Entry 6BQF (X-ray diffraction, 3.35 A resolution); this record covers chains A and I of the 12 polymer chains in the assembly.

# Chain A
Name: DNA-directed RNA polymerase II subunit RPB1
Source organism: Saccharomyces cerevisiae (strain ATCC 204508 / S288c)
Notes: EC 2.7.7.6
UniProt: P04050 (RPB1_YEAST); numbering as in UniProt (aligned over 1-1733)
Amino-acid sequence (1733 residues; row label = number of the first residue in the row):
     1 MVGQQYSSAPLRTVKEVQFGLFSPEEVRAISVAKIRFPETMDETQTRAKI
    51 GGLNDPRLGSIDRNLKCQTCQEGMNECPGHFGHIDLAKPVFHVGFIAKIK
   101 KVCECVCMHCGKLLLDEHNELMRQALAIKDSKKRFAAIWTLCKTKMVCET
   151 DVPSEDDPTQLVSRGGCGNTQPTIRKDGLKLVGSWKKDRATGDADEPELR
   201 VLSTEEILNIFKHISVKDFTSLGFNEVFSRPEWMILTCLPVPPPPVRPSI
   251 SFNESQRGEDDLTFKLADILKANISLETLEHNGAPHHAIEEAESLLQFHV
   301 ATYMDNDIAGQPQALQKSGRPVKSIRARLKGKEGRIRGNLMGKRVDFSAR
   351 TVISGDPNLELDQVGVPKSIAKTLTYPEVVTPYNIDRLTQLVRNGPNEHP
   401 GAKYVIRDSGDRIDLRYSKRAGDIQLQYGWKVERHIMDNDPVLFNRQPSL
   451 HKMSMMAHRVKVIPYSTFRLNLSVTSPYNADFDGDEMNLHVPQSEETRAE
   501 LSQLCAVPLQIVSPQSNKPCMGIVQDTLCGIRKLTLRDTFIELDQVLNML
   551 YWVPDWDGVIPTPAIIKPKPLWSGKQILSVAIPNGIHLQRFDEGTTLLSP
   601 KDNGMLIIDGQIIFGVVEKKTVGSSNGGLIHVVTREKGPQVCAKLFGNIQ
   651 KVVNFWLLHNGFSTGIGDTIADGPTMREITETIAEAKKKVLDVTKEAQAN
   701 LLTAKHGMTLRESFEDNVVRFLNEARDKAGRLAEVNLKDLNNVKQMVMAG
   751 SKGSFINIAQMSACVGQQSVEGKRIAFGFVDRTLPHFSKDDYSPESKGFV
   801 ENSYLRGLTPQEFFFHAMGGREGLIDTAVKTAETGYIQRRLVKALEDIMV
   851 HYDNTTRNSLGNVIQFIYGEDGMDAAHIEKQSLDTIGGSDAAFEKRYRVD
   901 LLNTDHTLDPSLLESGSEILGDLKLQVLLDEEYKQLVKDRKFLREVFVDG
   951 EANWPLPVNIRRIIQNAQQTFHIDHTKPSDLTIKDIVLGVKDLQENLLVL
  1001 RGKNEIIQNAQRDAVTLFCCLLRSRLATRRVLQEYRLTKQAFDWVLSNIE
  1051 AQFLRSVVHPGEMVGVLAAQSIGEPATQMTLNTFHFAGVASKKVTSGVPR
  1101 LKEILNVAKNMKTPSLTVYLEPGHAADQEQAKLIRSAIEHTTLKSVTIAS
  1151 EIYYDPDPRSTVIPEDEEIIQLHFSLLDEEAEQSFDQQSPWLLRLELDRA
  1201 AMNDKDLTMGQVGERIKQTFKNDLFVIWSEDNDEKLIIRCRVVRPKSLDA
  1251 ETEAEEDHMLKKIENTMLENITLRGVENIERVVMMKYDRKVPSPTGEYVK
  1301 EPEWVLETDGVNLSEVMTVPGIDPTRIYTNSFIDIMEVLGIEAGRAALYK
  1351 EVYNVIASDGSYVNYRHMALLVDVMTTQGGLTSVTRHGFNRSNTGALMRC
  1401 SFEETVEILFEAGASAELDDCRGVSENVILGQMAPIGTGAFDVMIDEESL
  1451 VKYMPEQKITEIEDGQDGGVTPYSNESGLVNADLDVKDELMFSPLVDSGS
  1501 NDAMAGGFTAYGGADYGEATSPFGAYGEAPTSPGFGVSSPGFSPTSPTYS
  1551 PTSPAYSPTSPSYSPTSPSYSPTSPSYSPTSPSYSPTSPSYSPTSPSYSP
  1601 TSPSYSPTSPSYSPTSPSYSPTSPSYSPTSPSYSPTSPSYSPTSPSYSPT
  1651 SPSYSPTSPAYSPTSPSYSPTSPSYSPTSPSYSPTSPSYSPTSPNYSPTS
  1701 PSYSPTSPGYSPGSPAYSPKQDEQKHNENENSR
Unresolved in the structure: 1-2, 149-164, 186-200, 251-258, 1081-1092, 1176-1186, 1244-1253, 1447-1733
Bound ions: Zn2+ site 1: Cys70, Cys77, His80; Zn2+ site 2 near Cys110 (its only coordinating residue here); Mg2+: Asp481, Asp483, Asp485 (shared with 1 residue of chain R)

# Chain I
Name: DNA-directed RNA polymerase II subunit RPB9
Source organism: Saccharomyces cerevisiae (strain ATCC 204508 / S288c)
UniProt: P27999 (RPB9_YEAST); residue numbers follow UniProt; this construct covers 1-122
Amino-acid sequence (122 residues; row label = number of the first residue in the row):
     1 MTTFRFCRDCNNMLYPREDKENNRLLFECRTCSYVEEAGSPLVYRHELIT
    51 NIGETAGVVQDIGSDPTLPRSDRECPKCHSRENVFFQSQQRRKDTSMVLF
   101 FVCLSCSHIFTSDQKNKRTQFS
Unresolved in the structure: 1, 117-122
Bound ions: Zn2+ site 1: Cys7, Cys10, Cys29, Cys32; Zn2+ site 2: Cys75, Cys78, Cys103, Cys106

# Chain A / chain I interface
Contacting residue pairs - 55 pairs, chain A then chain I:
  Gln698(A) with Met97(I); Val98(I); Leu99(I); Ser112(I), hydrogen bond (backbone-side chain)
  Ala699(A) with Ser112(I); Gln114(I), hydrogen bond (backbone-backbone)
  Asn700(A) with Val98(I); Asp113(I), hydrogen bond; Lys115(I)
  Leu701(A) with Lys115(I)
  Thr709(A) with Lys93(I); Asp94(I)
  Arg711(A) with Gln87(I), hydrogen bond; Thr95(I), hydrogen bond; Ser96(I); Met97(I)
  Phe714(A) with Met97(I), hydrophobic
  Asp781(A) with Arg91(I), salt bridge
  Arg782(A) with Thr67(I)
  Ser788(A) with Thr67(I); Pro69(I)
  Lys789(A) with Thr67(I), hydrogen bond (backbone-backbone); Pro69(I)
  Asp790(A) with Gln87(I)
  Tyr792(A) with Gln87(I), hydrogen bond
  Lys1144(A) with Leu48(I)
  Thr1147(A) with Leu48(I)
  Ile1148(A) with Leu48(I), hydrogen bond (backbone-backbone); Ile49(I), hydrogen bond (backbone-backbone)
  Ala1149(A) with His46(I)
  Ser1150(A) with Arg45(I); His46(I), hydrogen bond (backbone-backbone)
  Glu1151(A) with Leu42(I); Tyr44(I); Arg45(I), salt bridge
  Ile1152(A) with Pro41(I); Val43(I), hydrogen bond (backbone-backbone); Tyr44(I), hydrogen bond (backbone-backbone)
  Tyr1153(A) with Pro41(I); Leu42(I)
  Tyr1154(A) with Glu18(I), hydrogen bond; Asp19(I); Asn23(I); Arg24(I), hydrogen bond (side chain-backbone); Leu25(I); Pro41(I), hydrogen bond (backbone-backbone)
  Pro1156(A) with Asn23(I)
  Pro1190(A) with Glu18(I)
  Trp1191(A) with Glu18(I); Leu25(I), hydrophobic
  Asp1257(A) with Pro16(I); Val43(I)
  Lys1261(A) with Tyr44(I)
  Glu1264(A) with His46(I)
  Leu1268(A) with His46(I)
Other interface residues (no listed pair), chain A (32 interface residues in all): Ala697, Val1162, Asp1198
Other interface residues (no listed pair), chain I (34 interface residues in all): Glu47, Asp65, Leu68, Phe86, Asn116

# In short
32 residues of chain A face 34 of chain I across their interface, with 15 hydrogen bonds and 2 salt bridges.
Polar contacts include Asp781(A)-Arg91(I), Glu1151(A)-Arg45(I) and Gln698(A)-Ser112(I). Cys70(A), Cys77(A) and
His80(A) form the Zn2+ site 1. Asp481(A), Asp483(A) and Asp485(A) form the Mg2+ site.
Here chain A is DNA-directed RNA polymerase II subunit RPB1 and chain I is DNA-directed RNA polymerase II
subunit RPB9, both from Saccharomyces cerevisiae (strain ATCC 204508 / S288c). Entry 6BQF (Pol II elongation
complex with 'dT-AP' at i+1, i-1 position) was determined by X-ray diffraction together with 6BLO, 6BLP, 6BM2
and 6BM4 from the same study.
